7LLA - chains C and D of the 4 polymer chains in the assembly; structure by electron microscopy, 2.97 A resolution.

Chain C (and D):
Protein: ATP-citrate synthase
Organism: Homo sapiens
Notes: EC 2.3.3.8; chain D of this document is another copy of the same molecule, construct and numbering; everything in this record applies to it too
Reference sequence: P53396 (ACLY_HUMAN); numbering as in UniProt (aligned over 1-1101)
Amino-acid sequence (1101 residues; row label = number of the first residue in the row):
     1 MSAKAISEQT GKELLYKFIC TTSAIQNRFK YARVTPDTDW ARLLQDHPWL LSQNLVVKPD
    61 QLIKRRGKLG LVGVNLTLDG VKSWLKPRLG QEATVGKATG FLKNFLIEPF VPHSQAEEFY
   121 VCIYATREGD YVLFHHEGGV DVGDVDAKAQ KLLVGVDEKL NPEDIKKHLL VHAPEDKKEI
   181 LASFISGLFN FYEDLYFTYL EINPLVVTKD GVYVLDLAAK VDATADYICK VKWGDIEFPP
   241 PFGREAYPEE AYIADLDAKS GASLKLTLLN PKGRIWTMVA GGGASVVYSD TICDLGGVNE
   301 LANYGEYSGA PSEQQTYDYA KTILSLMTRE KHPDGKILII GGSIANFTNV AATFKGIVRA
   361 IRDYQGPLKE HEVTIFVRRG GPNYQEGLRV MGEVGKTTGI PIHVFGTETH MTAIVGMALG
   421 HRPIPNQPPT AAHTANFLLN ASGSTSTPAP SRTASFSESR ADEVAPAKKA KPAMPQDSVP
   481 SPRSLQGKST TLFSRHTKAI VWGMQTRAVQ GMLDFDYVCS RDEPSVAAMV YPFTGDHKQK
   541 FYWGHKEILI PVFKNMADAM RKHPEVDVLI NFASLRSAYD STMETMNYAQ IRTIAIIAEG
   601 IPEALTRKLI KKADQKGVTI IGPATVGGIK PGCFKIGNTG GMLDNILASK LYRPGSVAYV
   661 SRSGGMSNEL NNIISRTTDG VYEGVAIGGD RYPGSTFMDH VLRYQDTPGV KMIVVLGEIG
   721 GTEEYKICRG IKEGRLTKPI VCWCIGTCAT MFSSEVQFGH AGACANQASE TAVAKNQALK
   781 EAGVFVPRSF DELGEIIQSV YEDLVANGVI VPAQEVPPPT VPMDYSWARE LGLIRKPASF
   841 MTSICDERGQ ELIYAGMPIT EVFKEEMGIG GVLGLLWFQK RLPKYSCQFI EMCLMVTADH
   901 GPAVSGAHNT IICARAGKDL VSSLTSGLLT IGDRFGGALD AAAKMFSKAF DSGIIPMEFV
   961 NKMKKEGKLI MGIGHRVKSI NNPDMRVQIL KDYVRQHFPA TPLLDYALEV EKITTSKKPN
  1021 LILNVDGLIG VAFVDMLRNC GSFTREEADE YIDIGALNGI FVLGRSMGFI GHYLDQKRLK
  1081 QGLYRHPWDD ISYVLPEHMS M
Not modelled in the structure: 1, 426-486, 751-766, 1100-1101
Ligand contacts:
  - acetyl coenzyme A (ACO), molecule 1: Gln505, Phe533, Phe572, Ala573, Ser574, Leu575, Arg576, Ser577, Ile597, Ala598, Glu599, Ala624, Thr625, Val626, Gly664, Gly665
  - acetyl coenzyme A (ACO), molecule 2: Lys964, Leu969, Ile970, Ile973, Thr1014, Lys1017, Lys1018, Leu1021
  - oxaloacetate ion (OAA), molecule 1: Gly309, Ala310, Asn346, Phe347, Thr348, Asn638
  - oxaloacetate ion (OAA), molecule 2: His900, Val904, Arg934, Phe935, Gly936, Ala938, Asp1026, Phe1061, Arg1065
Curated features (UniProtKB/Swiss-Prot):
  - active site: His760 (Tele-phosphohistidine intermediate)
  - binding site (ATP): Lys58, Arg66, Gly67, Pro109, Val111, Glu118, Asp216
  - binding site (Mg(2+)): Asp257, Ser260, Ala262
  - binding site (citrate): Gly309, Asn346, Thr348, Tyr364, Arg379
  - binding site (CoA): Leu779 to Ser789
  - modified residue: Tyr131 (Phosphotyrosine), Ser263 (Phosphoserine), Thr447 (Phosphothreonine), Ser451 (Phosphoserine), Ser455 (Phosphoserine), Ser459 (Phosphoserine), Ser481 (Phosphoserine), Lys540 (N6-acetyllysine), Lys546 (N6-acetyllysine), Lys554 (N6-acetyllysine), Thr639 (Phosphothreonine), Ser663 (Phosphoserine), Tyr682 (Phosphotyrosine), Ser839 (Phosphoserine), Lys948 (N6-acetyllysine), Lys968 (N6-acetyllysine), Lys978 (N6-acetyllysine), Lys1077 (N6-acetyllysine), Ser1100 (Phosphoserine)
  - cross-link (Glycyl lysine isopeptide (Lys-Gly)): Lys540 (interchain with G-Cter in ubiquitin), Lys546 (interchain with G-Cter in ubiquitin), Lys554 (interchain with G-Cter in ubiquitin)
  - mutagenesis: Lys540 (K540R/Q: Decreased acetylation and increased de novo lipid synthesis; when associated with R,Q-546 and R,Q-554. Abolished ubiquitination by the BCR(KLHL25)complex; when associated with R-546 and R-554), Lys546 (K546R/Q: Decreased acetylation and increased de novo lipid synthesis; when associated with R,Q-540 and R,Q-554. Abolished ubiquitination by the BCR(KLHL25) complex ...), Lys554 (K554R/Q: Decreased acetylation and increased de novo lipid synthesis; when associated with R,Q-540 and R,Q-546. Abolished ubiquitination by the BCR(KLHL25) complex ...), His760 (H760A: Reduced enzyme activity)
From the paper describing this entry:
  - catalytic residues: Glu599 (proposed by the authors, not directly observed)

Interface between chain C and chain D:
Pairs across the interface - 103 pairs, chain C then chain D:
  Gln510(C) - Arg835(D)
  Asp514(C) - Arg835(D)  salt bridge
  Lys540(C) - Ala838(D)  hydrogen bond (side chain-backbone)
  Lys540(C) - Ser839(D)
  Lys540(C) - Met841(D)
  Tyr542(C) - Arg835(D)
  Tyr542(C) - Lys836(D)  hydrogen bond (side chain-backbone)
  Tyr542(C) - Pro837(D)
  Gly544(C) - Arg835(D)
  His545(C) - Gly832(D)
  Glu547(C) - Ala838(D)
  Pro822(C) - Gly832(D)
  Pro822(C) - Leu833(D)
  Pro822(C) - Ile834(D)
  Pro822(C) - Arg835(D)
  Met823(C) - Leu833(D)  hydrogen bond (backbone-backbone)
  Met823(C) - Ile834(D)
  Met823(C) - Arg835(D)  hydrogen bond (backbone-backbone)
  Asp824(C) - Ile834(D)
  Asp824(C) - Arg835(D)  salt bridge
  Tyr825(C) - Arg835(D)  hydrogen bond (backbone-backbone)
  Tyr825(C) - Lys836(D)
  Ala828(C) - Ile834(D)  hydrophobic
  Gly832(C) - His545(D)
  Gly832(C) - Pro822(D)
  Leu833(C) - Pro822(D)
  Leu833(C) - Met823(D)  hydrogen bond (backbone-backbone)
  Ile834(C) - Pro822(D)
  Ile834(C) - Met823(D)
  Ile834(C) - Asp824(D)
  Ile834(C) - Tyr825(D)  hydrophobic
  Ile834(C) - Ala828(D)  hydrophobic
  Ile834(C) - Ile834(D)  hydrophobic
  Arg835(C) - Gln510(D)
  Arg835(C) - Asp514(D)  salt bridge
  Arg835(C) - Tyr542(D)
  Arg835(C) - Gly544(D)
  Arg835(C) - Pro822(D)
  Arg835(C) - Met823(D)  hydrogen bond (backbone-backbone)
  Arg835(C) - Asp824(D)  salt bridge
  Arg835(C) - Tyr825(D)  hydrogen bond (backbone-backbone)
  Lys836(C) - Tyr542(D)  hydrogen bond (backbone-side chain)
  Lys836(C) - Tyr825(D)
  Pro837(C) - Tyr542(D)
  Ala838(C) - Lys540(D)  hydrogen bond (backbone-side chain)
  Ser839(C) - Lys540(D)
  Met841(C) - Lys540(D)
  His900(C) - Arg1085(D)
  Pro902(C) - Ile1091(D)  hydrophobic
  Pro902(C) - Tyr1093(D)
  Ala903(C) - Arg1085(D)
  Ala903(C) - His1086(D)  hydrogen bond (backbone-backbone)
  Ala903(C) - Trp1088(D)
  Val904(C) - Arg1085(D)
  Ser905(C) - Ile912(D)
  Ser905(C) - Leu1083(D)
  Ser905(C) - Tyr1084(D)
  His908(C) - His908(D)  hydrogen bond
  His908(C) - His1086(D)
  Asn909(C) - Asn909(D)
  Asn909(C) - Ile912(D)
  Asn909(C) - Ser926(D)  hydrogen bond
  Ile912(C) - Ser905(D)
  Ile912(C) - Asn909(D)
  Cys913(C) - Leu929(D)
  Arg915(C) - Arg934(D)  hydrogen bond (backbone-side chain)
  Ala916(C) - Thr930(D)
  Ala916(C) - Asp933(D)
  Ala916(C) - Arg934(D)
  Gly917(C) - Asp933(D)
  Gly917(C) - Arg934(D)
  Lys918(C) - Leu929(D)  hydrogen bond (side chain-backbone)
  Lys918(C) - Thr930(D)
  Lys918(C) - Ile931(D)  hydrogen bond (side chain-backbone)
  Lys918(C) - Gly932(D)
  Thr925(C) - Leu929(D)
  Ser926(C) - Asn909(D)  hydrogen bond
  Ser926(C) - Ser926(D)  hydrogen bond
  Leu929(C) - Cys913(D)  hydrogen bond (backbone-side chain)
  Leu929(C) - Lys918(D)  hydrogen bond (backbone-side chain)
  Leu929(C) - Thr925(D)
  Leu929(C) - Leu929(D)  hydrophobic
  Thr930(C) - Ala916(D)
  Ile931(C) - Lys918(D)  hydrogen bond (backbone-side chain)
  Gly932(C) - Lys918(D)
  Asp933(C) - Ala916(D)
  Asp933(C) - Gly917(D)
  Arg934(C) - Arg915(D)  hydrogen bond (side chain-backbone)
  Arg934(C) - Ala916(D)
  Arg934(C) - Gly917(D)
  Arg934(C) - Gln1081(D)  hydrogen bond (side chain-backbone)
  Arg934(C) - Gly1082(D)
  Arg934(C) - Leu1083(D)
  Gln1081(C) - Arg934(D)  hydrogen bond (backbone-side chain)
  Gly1082(C) - Arg934(D)
  Leu1083(C) - Ser905(D)
  Tyr1084(C) - Ser905(D)
  Arg1085(C) - His900(D)
  Arg1085(C) - Ala903(D)
  Arg1085(C) - Val904(D)
  His1086(C) - Ala903(D)  hydrogen bond (backbone-backbone)
  His1086(C) - His908(D)
  Tyr1093(C) - Pro902(D)
Other interface residues (no listed pair), chain C (57 interface residues in all): Leu549, Val821, Arg829, Phe840, Ser922, Phe935, Trp1088, Ile1091
Other interface residues (no listed pair), chain D (55 interface residues in all): Glu547, Arg829, Phe840, Ser922, Phe935

Summary:
57 residues of chain C face 55 of chain D across their interface; the contacts include 25 hydrogen bonds and 4
salt bridges. Polar pairs include Asp514(C)-Arg835(D), Asp824(C)-Arg835(D) and Lys540(C)-Ala838(D). Chain C
binds acetyl coenzyme A and oxaloacetate ion. The paper reports the catalytic residue Glu599(C).
Chain C and chain D are both ATP-citrate synthase (Homo sapiens); the structure, Structure of human ATP
citrate lyase in complex with acetyl-CoA and oxaloacetate (EM map was generated ..., was determined by
electron microscopy, deposited together with 7LIW and 7LJ9.
